PDB entry 9EWB | X-ray diffraction, 2.32 A resolution | chains A and G of the 4 polymer chains in the assembly

# Chain A
Molecule: DNA polymerase lambda
From: Homo sapiens
Notes: EC 2.7.7.7, 4.2.99.-
UniProtKB: Q9UGP5 (DPOLL_HUMAN); the construct has insertions or renumbered stretches relative to UniProt, so the offset changes along the chain: 242-462 = UniProt 242-462; 467-570 = UniProt 472-575
Sequence (330 residues; row label = number of the first residue in the row):
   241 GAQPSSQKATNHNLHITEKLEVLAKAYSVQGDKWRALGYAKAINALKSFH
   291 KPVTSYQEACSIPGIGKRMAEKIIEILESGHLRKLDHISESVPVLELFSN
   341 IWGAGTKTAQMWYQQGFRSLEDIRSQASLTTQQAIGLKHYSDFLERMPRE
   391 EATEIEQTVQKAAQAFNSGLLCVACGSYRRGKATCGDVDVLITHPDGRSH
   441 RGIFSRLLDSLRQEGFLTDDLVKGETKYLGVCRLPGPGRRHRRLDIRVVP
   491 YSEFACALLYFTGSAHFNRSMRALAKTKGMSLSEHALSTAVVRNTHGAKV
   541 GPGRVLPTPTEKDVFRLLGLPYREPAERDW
Not modelled in the structure: 241-249
Sequence notes: expression tag (241); linker (463-466); engineered mutation Arg-487 (Ile492 in Q9UGP5); conflict Ala-538 (Cys543 in Q9UGP5)
Metal / ion sites: Na+ site 1: Cys-300, Ile-302, Ile-305 (shared with 1 residue of chain H); Na+ site 2: Ser-339, Ile-341, Ala-344 (shared with DA5(G) of chain G); Ca2+: Asp-427, Asp-429 (together with dTTP)
Residues lining bound ligands: dTTP (TTP): Arg-386, Gly-416, Ser-417, Arg-420, Cys-425, Gly-426, Asp-427, Asp-429, Tyr-500, Phe-501, Thr-502, Gly-503, Ser-504, Ala-505, Asn-508

# Chain G
Molecule: 6-nt DNA strand
Sequence (6 nucleotides; row label = number of the first residue in the row):
     1 CAGTAC
Metal / ion sites: Na+: DA5 (shared with Ser-339(A), Ile-341(A), Ala-344(A) of chain A)

# How chain A and chain G interact
Contacting residue pairs (17; chain A residue first):
  Ile-341(A) / DA5(G)  phosphate contact
  Trp-342(A) / DA5(G)  phosphate contact
  Trp-342(A) / DC6(G)  hydrogen bond to the phosphate
  Gly-343(A) / DT4(G)  phosphate contact
  Gly-343(A) / DA5(G)  hydrogen bond to the phosphate
  Ala-344(A) / DT4(G)  phosphate contact
  Ala-344(A) / DA5(G)  hydrogen bond to the phosphate
  Gly-345(A) / DT4(G)  hydrogen bond to the phosphate
  Thr-346(A) / DT4(G)  phosphate contact
  Lys-347(A) / DG3(G)  phosphate contact
  Lys-347(A) / DT4(G)  hydrogen bond to the phosphate
  Thr-348(A) / DT4(G)  hydrogen bond to the phosphate
  Asp-429(A) / DC6(G)  phosphate contact
  Asp-485(A) / DC6(G)  phosphate contact
  Arg-487(A) / DC6(G)  hydrogen bond to the phosphate
  Tyr-500(A) / DC6(G)  hydrogen bond to the base
  Phe-501(A) / DC6(G)  phosphate contact
Other interface residues (no listed pair), chain A (16 interface residues in all): Asp-427, Leu-469, Arg-483

# Overview
16 residues of chain A face 4 of chain G across their interface; the contacts include 8 hydrogen bonds. Among
the polar pairs are Tyr-500(A)/DC6(G), Trp-342(A)/DC6(G) and Gly-343(A)/DA5(G). Bound to chain A: dTTP.
Cys-300(A), Ile-302(A) and Ile-305(A) form the Na+ site 1.
Here chain A is DNA polymerase lambda (Homo sapiens) and chain G is a 6-nt DNA strand. Entry 9EWB (DNA
Polymerase Lambda I493R, TTP:At Ca2+ Ground State Ternary Complex) was determined by X-ray diffraction (same
publication as 9EWC, 9EWD, 9EWE and 9EWG).
